5UEM - chains G and H of the 3 polymer chains in the assembly; structure by X-ray diffraction, 2.70 A resolution.

Chain G:
Name: clade A/E 93TH057 HIV-1 gp120 core
From: Human immunodeficiency virus 1
UniProt: A0A0M3KKW9 (A0A0M3KKW9_9HIV1); the author numbering skips numbers that UniProt does not, so the offset changes along the chain: 44-124 = UniProt 1-81; 198-301 = UniProt 82-185; 318-355 = UniProt 186-223; 357-396 = UniProt 224-263; 1 more segments
Sequence (361 residues; each row starts with the number of its first residue; note: 96 numbers in that range are skipped by the numbering (no residue carries them; nothing is unmodelled there)):
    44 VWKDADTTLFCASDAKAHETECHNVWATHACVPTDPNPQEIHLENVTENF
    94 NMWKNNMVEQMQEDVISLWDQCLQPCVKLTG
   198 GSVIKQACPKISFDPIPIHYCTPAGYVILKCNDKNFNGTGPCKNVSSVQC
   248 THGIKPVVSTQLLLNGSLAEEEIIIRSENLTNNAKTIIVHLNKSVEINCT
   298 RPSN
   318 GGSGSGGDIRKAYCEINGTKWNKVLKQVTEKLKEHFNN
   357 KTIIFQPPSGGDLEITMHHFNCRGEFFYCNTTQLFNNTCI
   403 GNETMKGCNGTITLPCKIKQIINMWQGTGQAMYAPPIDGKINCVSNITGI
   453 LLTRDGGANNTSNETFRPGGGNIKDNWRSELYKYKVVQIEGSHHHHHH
Disordered / not traced: 318-322, 403-407, 492-500
Sequence notes: conflict Cys65 (Val22 in A0A0M3KKW9), Cys115 (Ser72 in A0A0M3KKW9); expression tag (493-500)
Disulfides: Cys54-Cys74, Cys65-Cys115, Cys119-Cys205, Cys218-Cys247, Cys228-Cys239, Cys296-Cys331, Cys378-Cys445, Cys385-Cys418
Glycans and other covalent adducts: N-acetylglucosamine (NAG) linked to Asn234, Asn241, Asn276, Asn289, Asn295, Asn386, Asn392, Asn448; glycan linked to Asn262

Chain H:
Name: 354NC37 Fab Heavy Chain
From: Homo sapiens
Notes: antibody fragment or engineered binder
Sequence (230 residues; numbered 1 to 214 plus 16 insertion-coded residues; the number before each row is that of its first residue; a row labelled like 52A-52B holds insertion residues (52A, then the next letters in order)):
     1 QVRLVQSGGQVRKPGASVTISCEADGYEFPDYYIHWVRLARGRGPEWLGL
    51 IK
52A-52B VG
    53 HGGGAMYAPSLQGRISMSRDIHTTTAYMTL
82A-82C QRL
    83 THDDTATYYCSRDNFGTR
100A-100K PVPGRGYYYGM
   101 DVWGQGTAIIVSSASTKGPSVFPLAPSSKSTSGGTAALGCLVKDYFPEPV
   151 TVSWNSGALTSGVHTFPAVLQSSGLYSLSSVVTVPSSSLGTQTYICNVNH
   201 KPSNTKVDKRVEPK
Disulfides: Cys22-Cys92, Cys140-Cys196

How chain G and chain H interact:
Contacting residue pairs (25):
  Lys97(G) with Tyr100G(H)
  Glu102(G) with Pro100A(H); Tyr100G(H), hydrogen bond
  Leu122(G) with His74(H)
  Thr123(G) with His74(H)
  Gly124(G) with Ile73(H), hydrogen bond (backbone-backbone); His74(H), hydrogen bond (backbone-backbone); Thr76(H)
  Gly198(G) with His74(H), hydrogen bond (backbone-backbone)
  Val200(G) with His74(H)
  Lys282(G) with Tyr100I(H)
  Gly367(G) with Gly54(H); Gly56(H)
  Asp368(G) with Gly54(H), hydrogen bond (backbone-backbone); Arg71(H), salt bridge
  Ile371(G) with Gly54(H); Gly56(H)
  Gly429(G) with Pro30(H); Gly52B(H); Ile73(H)
  Thr430(G) with Ile73(H)
  Gly431(G) with Ile73(H)
  Gly473(G) with His53(H)
  Asn474(G) with His53(H), hydrogen bond
  Lys476(G) with Thr99(H), hydrogen bond (side chain-backbone)
Also at the interface, not in a pair above, chain G (22 interface residues in all): Asn98, Ser199, Ala281, Gly366, Gln432
Also at the interface, not in a pair above, chain H (18 interface residues in all): Gly55, Met58, Asp72, Phe97, Arg100

Summary:
22 residues of chain G and 18 residues of chain H are in contact, with 7 hydrogen bonds and 1 salt bridge.
Polar contacts include Asp368(G)-Arg71(H), Glu102(G)-Tyr100G(H) and Asn474(G)-His53(H).
Chain G is clade A/E 93TH057 HIV-1 gp120 core (Human immunodeficiency virus 1) and chain H is 354NC37 Fab
Heavy Chain (Homo sapiens); the structure, Crystal structure of 354NC37 Fab in complex with HIV-1 clade AE
strain 93TH057 gp120, was determined by X-ray diffraction together with 5UD9 and 5UEL from the same study.
